3KHR - chains A and D of the 3 polymer chains in the assembly; structure by X-ray diffraction, 2.01 A resolution.

[Chain A]
Molecule: DNA polymerase IV
Source organism: Sulfolobus solfataricus P2
Notes: EC 2.7.7.7
UniProtKB: Q97W02 (DPO42_SULSO); residue numbers follow UniProt; this construct covers 2-341
Chain sequence (341 residues; row label = number of the first residue in the row):
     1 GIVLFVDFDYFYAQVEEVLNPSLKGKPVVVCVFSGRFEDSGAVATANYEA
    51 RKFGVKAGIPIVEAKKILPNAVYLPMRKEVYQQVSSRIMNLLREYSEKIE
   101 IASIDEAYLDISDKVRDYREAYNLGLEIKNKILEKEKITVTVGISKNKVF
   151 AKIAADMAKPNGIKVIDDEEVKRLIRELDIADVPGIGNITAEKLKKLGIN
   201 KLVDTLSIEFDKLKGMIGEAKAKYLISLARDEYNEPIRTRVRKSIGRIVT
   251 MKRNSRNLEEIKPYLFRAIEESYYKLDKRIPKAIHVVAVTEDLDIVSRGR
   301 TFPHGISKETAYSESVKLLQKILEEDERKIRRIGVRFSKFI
Differences from the reference sequence: expression tag (1)
Bound ions: Ca2+ site 1: Asp7, Phe8, Asp105 (together with dTTP); Ca2+ site 2: Asp105 (together with dTTP); Ca2+ site 3: Ala181, Ile186
Small-molecule neighbours:
  - 2-aminofluorene (AF): Gly246, Arg247, Ile248, His285, Val287, Gly334, Val335, Arg336
  - dTTP (TTP): Asp7, Phe8, Asp9, Tyr10, Phe11, Tyr12, Ala44, Thr45, Tyr48, Arg51, Ala57, Ile104, Asp105, Lys159
Curated features (UniProtKB/Swiss-Prot):
  - active site: Glu106
  - binding site (Mg(2+)): Asp7, Asp105
  - site: Tyr12 (Substrate discrimination)
  - mutagenesis: Asp105 to Glu106 (Loss of function)
Reported in the primary citation:
  - binding site for dTTP: Tyr12
  - binding site for 2-aminofluorene: Arg336

[Chain D]
Molecule: 13-nt DNA strand
Sequence (13 nucleotides; each row starts with the number of its first residue):
   803 TTGGATGGTAGCX
Differences from the reference sequence: engineered mutation DDG_815 (G14 in 3KHR)
Modified residues: DDG (2',3'-dideoxy-guanosine-5'-monophosphate) at position 815

[Chain A / chain D interface]
Pairs across the interface - 25 pairs, chain A then chain D:
  Ser103(A) with DDG_815(D), sugar contact
  Glu106(A) with DDG_815(D), sugar contact
  Lys152(A) with DDG_815(D), salt bridge to the phosphate
  Pro184(A) with DC814(D), phosphate contact
  Gly185(A) with DG813(D), sugar contact; DC814(D), hydrogen bond to the phosphate
  Ile186(A) with DG813(D), phosphate contact; DC814(D), phosphate contact
  Gly187(A) with DG813(D), hydrogen bond to the phosphate; DC814(D), phosphate contact
  Asn188(A) with DG813(D), phosphate contact
  Ile189(A) with DA812(D), phosphate contact; DG813(D), hydrogen bond to the phosphate
  Thr190(A) with DA812(D), phosphate contact; DG813(D), hydrogen bond to the phosphate
  Val296(A) with DG810(D), phosphate contact
  Ser297(A) with DG809(D), sugar contact; DG810(D), hydrogen bond to the phosphate
  Arg298(A) with DG809(D), phosphate contact; DG810(D), salt bridge to the phosphate
  Gly299(A) with DG809(D), hydrogen bond to the phosphate
  Arg300(A) with DT808(D), phosphate contact
  Thr301(A) with DA807(D), sugar contact; DT808(D), hydrogen bond to the phosphate
  Lys339(A) with DA807(D), phosphate contact
Interface residues without a listed pair, chain A (22 interface residues in all): Asp105, Val183, Lys193, Lys221, Ile295

[In short]
22 residues of chain A face 8 of chain D across their interface; the contacts include 7 hydrogen bonds and 2
salt bridges. Polar contacts include Gly185(A)-DC814(D), Gly187(A)-DG813(D) and Ile189(A)-DG813(D). Ligands of
chain A: dTTP and 2-aminofluorene. From the paper: a binding site for dTTP at Tyr12(A); a binding site for
2-aminofluorene at Arg336(A).
Here chain A is DNA polymerase IV (Sulfolobus solfataricus P2) and chain D is a 13-nt DNA strand. Entry 3KHR
(Dpo4 post-extension ternary complex with the correct C opposite the 2-aminofluorene-guanine [AF]G lesion) was
determined by X-ray diffraction (same publication as 3KHG, 3KHH and 3KHL).
